Entry 2VJO (X-ray diffraction, 2.20 A resolution); this record covers chains A and B.

Chain A (and B):
Name: Formyl-coenzyme A transferase
From: Oxalobacter formigenes
Notes: EC 2.8.3.16; chain B of this document is another copy of the same molecule, construct and numbering; everything in this record applies to it too
UniProtKB: O06644 (FCTA_OXAFO); residue numbers follow UniProt; this construct covers 1-428
Amino-acid sequence (428 residues; row label = number of the first residue in the row):
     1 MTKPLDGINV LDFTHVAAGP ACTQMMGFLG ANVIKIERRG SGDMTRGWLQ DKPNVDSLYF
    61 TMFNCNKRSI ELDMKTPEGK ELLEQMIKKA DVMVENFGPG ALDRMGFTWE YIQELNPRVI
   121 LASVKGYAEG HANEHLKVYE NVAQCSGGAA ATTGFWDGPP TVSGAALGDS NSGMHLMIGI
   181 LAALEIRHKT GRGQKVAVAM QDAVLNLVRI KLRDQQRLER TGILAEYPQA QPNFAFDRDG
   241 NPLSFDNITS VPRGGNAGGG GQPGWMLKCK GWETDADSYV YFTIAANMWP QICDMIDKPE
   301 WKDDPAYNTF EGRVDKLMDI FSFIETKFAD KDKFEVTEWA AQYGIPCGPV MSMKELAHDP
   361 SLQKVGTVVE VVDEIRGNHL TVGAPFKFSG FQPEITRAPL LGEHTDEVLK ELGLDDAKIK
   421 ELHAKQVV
Not modelled in the structure: 1
Covalent attachments: coenzyme A (COA) linked to Asp169
Construct notes: engineered mutation Ala17 (Gln in O06644); conflict Ile186 (Met in O06644)
Ligand contacts:
  - coenzyme A (COA): His15, Val16, Ala17, Ala18, Glu37, Arg38, Met44, Leu72, Asp73, Met74, Lys75, Asn96, Phe97, Gly98, Ala101, Arg104, Met105, Val124, Lys125, Gly126, Lys137, Val138, Tyr139, Glu140, Met200
  - oxalate ion (OXL): Gly258, Gly259, Gly260, Gly261, Gln262

Chain A / chain B interface:
Residue-residue contacts - 283 pairs, chain A then chain B:
  Thr2(A) - Ile186(B)
  Thr2(A) - Lys189(B)
  Lys3(A) - Ile186(B)
  Lys3(A) - Lys189(B)  hydrogen bond (backbone-side chain)
  Pro4(A) - Ala182(B)
  Pro4(A) - Glu185(B)
  Pro4(A) - Ile186(B)
  Gln24(A) - Arg209(B)
  Met25(A) - Asn206(B)
  Met25(A) - Arg209(B)
  Leu29(A) - Ala182(B)  hydrophobic
  Trp48(A) - Gln262(B)
  Leu49(A) - Arg213(B)
  Leu49(A) - Arg217(B)  hydrogen bond (backbone-side chain)
  Leu49(A) - Glu226(B)
  Leu49(A) - Gly260(B)
  Leu49(A) - Gly261(B)
  Asp51(A) - Arg220(B)  salt bridge
  Asp51(A) - Thr221(B)
  Leu58(A) - Arg213(B)
  Leu58(A) - Gln216(B)
  Leu58(A) - Arg220(B)
  Tyr59(A) - Arg213(B)
  Met62(A) - Arg209(B)  hydrogen bond (backbone-side chain)
  Met62(A) - Leu212(B)  hydrophobic
  Met62(A) - Arg213(B)
  Met62(A) - Gln216(B)  hydrogen bond
  Phe63(A) - Arg209(B)
  Phe63(A) - Ile210(B)  hydrophobic
  Trp109(A) - Ser389(B)
  Ala128(A) - Val365(B)  hydrophobic
  Glu129(A) - Val365(B)
  Gly130(A) - Lys364(B)  hydrogen bond (backbone-side chain)
  Gly130(A) - Val365(B)
  His131(A) - Asp359(B)  salt bridge
  His131(A) - Ser361(B)
  His131(A) - Val365(B)
  Ala132(A) - Ser361(B)  hydrogen bond (backbone-side chain)
  Tyr139(A) - Gln262(B)  hydrogen bond
  Asn141(A) - Ala257(B)  hydrogen bond (side chain-backbone)
  Asn141(A) - Gly258(B)  hydrogen bond (side chain-backbone)
  Asn141(A) - Tyr281(B)  hydrogen bond
  Val142(A) - Tyr281(B)
  Val142(A) - Thr283(B)
  Val142(A) - Pro346(B)
  Val142(A) - Gly348(B)
  Cys145(A) - Met266(B)  hydrophobic
  Cys145(A) - Tyr281(B)  hydrophobic
  Cys145(A) - Pro349(B)
  Cys145(A) - Val350(B)
  Cys145(A) - Met351(B)  hydrogen bond (backbone-backbone)
  Ser146(A) - Pro349(B)
  Ser146(A) - Met351(B)
  Ser146(A) - Leu356(B)
  Gly147(A) - Leu356(B)
  Gly148(A) - Met351(B)
  Gly148(A) - Met353(B)
  Gly148(A) - Leu356(B)
  Ala151(A) - Asp277(B)
  Ala151(A) - Val350(B)
  Ala151(A) - Met351(B)
  Thr152(A) - Gly164(B)
  Thr152(A) - Met353(B)
  Thr153(A) - Val162(B)
  Thr153(A) - Ser163(B)
  Thr153(A) - Gly164(B)  hydrogen bond (side chain-backbone)
  Pro159(A) - Asn256(B)
  Pro159(A) - Tyr279(B)  hydrophobic
  Pro160(A) - Asn256(B)  hydrogen bond (backbone-side chain)
  Pro160(A) - Met266(B)
  Pro160(A) - Ala276(B)
  Pro160(A) - Tyr279(B)
  Pro160(A) - Val350(B)  hydrophobic
  Thr161(A) - Asn256(B)
  Val162(A) - Thr153(B)
  Val162(A) - Gly255(B)
  Val162(A) - Asn256(B)  hydrogen bond (backbone-side chain)
  Val162(A) - Met266(B)  hydrophobic
  Val162(A) - Tyr281(B)  hydrophobic
  Ser163(A) - Thr153(B)
  Ser163(A) - Ser163(B)  hydrogen bond
  Gly164(A) - Thr153(B)  hydrogen bond (backbone-side chain)
  Gly164(A) - Val208(B)
  Gly164(A) - Ile210(B)
  Gly164(A) - Lys211(B)
  Ala165(A) - Leu167(B)  hydrophobic
  Ala165(A) - Leu207(B)
  Ala165(A) - Val208(B)  hydrophobic
  Ala166(A) - Leu207(B)  hydrogen bond (backbone-backbone)
  Leu167(A) - Ala165(B)  hydrophobic
  Leu167(A) - Leu167(B)  hydrophobic
  Ser170(A) - Leu207(B)
  Asn171(A) - Leu207(B)
  Met174(A) - His175(B)
  Met174(A) - Ile178(B)
  Met174(A) - Asn206(B)
  His175(A) - Met174(B)
  His175(A) - Pro385(B)
  His175(A) - Phe386(B)
  Met177(A) - Ile178(B)  hydrophobic
  Ile178(A) - Met174(B)
  Ile178(A) - Met177(B)  hydrophobic
  Ile178(A) - Ile178(B)  hydrophobic
  Ile178(A) - Leu181(B)
  Ile178(A) - Phe386(B)  hydrophobic
  Gly179(A) - Phe388(B)
  Leu181(A) - Ile178(B)
  Leu181(A) - Leu181(B)  hydrophobic
  Ala182(A) - Pro4(B)
  Ala182(A) - Leu29(B)  hydrophobic
  Leu184(A) - Glu185(B)
  Glu185(A) - Pro4(B)
  Glu185(A) - Leu5(B)
  Glu185(A) - Ile8(B)
  Glu185(A) - Leu184(B)
  Glu185(A) - His188(B)  salt bridge
  Ile186(A) - Lys3(B)
  Ile186(A) - Pro4(B)  hydrophobic
  His188(A) - Glu185(B)  salt bridge
  His188(A) - His188(B)
  Lys189(A) - Lys3(B)  hydrogen bond (side chain-backbone)
  Lys189(A) - Pro4(B)
  Lys189(A) - Asp6(B)
  Gln194(A) - Phe388(B)
  Gln194(A) - Ser389(B)
  Gln194(A) - Gly390(B)  hydrogen bond (side chain-backbone)
  Lys195(A) - Lys387(B)
  Lys195(A) - Phe388(B)
  Lys195(A) - Ser389(B)  hydrogen bond (backbone-side chain)
  Val196(A) - Phe386(B)  hydrophobic
  Val196(A) - Lys387(B)
  Val196(A) - Phe388(B)  hydrophobic
  Ala197(A) - Pro385(B)
  Ala197(A) - Phe386(B)
  Ala197(A) - Lys387(B)  hydrogen bond (backbone-backbone)
  Val198(A) - Pro385(B)
  Val198(A) - Phe386(B)  hydrophobic
  Gln201(A) - Leu356(B)
  Gln201(A) - Leu362(B)
  Asp202(A) - Leu362(B)
  Asp202(A) - Thr367(B)  hydrogen bond
  Asp202(A) - Lys387(B)
  Leu205(A) - Leu362(B)  hydrophobic
  Leu205(A) - Val382(B)
  Asn206(A) - Met25(B)
  Asn206(A) - Met174(B)
  Asn206(A) - Val382(B)
  Leu207(A) - Ala165(B)
  Leu207(A) - Ala166(B)  hydrogen bond (backbone-backbone)
  Leu207(A) - Asn171(B)
  Val208(A) - Gly164(B)
  Val208(A) - Met353(B)  hydrophobic
  Arg209(A) - Gln24(B)
  Arg209(A) - Met25(B)
  Arg209(A) - Met62(B)  hydrogen bond (side chain-backbone)
  Arg209(A) - Phe63(B)
  Arg209(A) - Thr381(B)  hydrogen bond
  Arg209(A) - Val382(B)  hydrogen bond (side chain-backbone)
  Ile210(A) - Phe63(B)  hydrophobic
  Ile210(A) - Gly164(B)
  Lys211(A) - Gly164(B)
  Lys211(A) - Met353(B)
  Leu212(A) - Met62(B)  hydrophobic
  Leu212(A) - Met353(B)
  Leu212(A) - Ala357(B)  hydrophobic
  Leu212(A) - Thr381(B)
  Arg213(A) - Leu49(B)
  Arg213(A) - Leu58(B)
  Arg213(A) - Tyr59(B)
  Arg213(A) - Met62(B)
  Gln215(A) - Met353(B)
  Gln215(A) - Lys354(B)
  Gln216(A) - Leu58(B)
  Gln216(A) - Met62(B)
  Gln216(A) - His379(B)
  Gln216(A) - Leu380(B)  hydrogen bond (side chain-backbone)
  Arg217(A) - Leu49(B)
  Glu219(A) - His358(B)  salt bridge
  Arg220(A) - Asp51(B)  salt bridge
  Arg220(A) - Asn378(B)  hydrogen bond (side chain-backbone)
  Arg220(A) - His379(B)
  Thr221(A) - Asp51(B)
  Glu226(A) - Leu49(B)
  Arg238(A) - Tyr279(B)
  Thr249(A) - Lys354(B)  hydrogen bond
  Ser250(A) - Ser352(B)
  Ser250(A) - Met353(B)  hydrogen bond (side chain-backbone)
  Ser250(A) - Lys354(B)  hydrogen bond (side chain-backbone)
  Val251(A) - Met353(B)  hydrophobic
  Arg253(A) - Ala276(B)  hydrogen bond (side chain-backbone)
  Arg253(A) - Asp277(B)  salt bridge
  Gly255(A) - Val162(B)
  Asn256(A) - Pro159(B)
  Asn256(A) - Pro160(B)  hydrogen bond (side chain-backbone)
  Asn256(A) - Thr161(B)
  Asn256(A) - Val162(B)  hydrogen bond (side chain-backbone)
  Ala257(A) - Asn141(B)  hydrogen bond (backbone-side chain)
  Gly258(A) - Asn141(B)  hydrogen bond (backbone-side chain)
  Gly260(A) - Leu49(B)
  Gln262(A) - Trp48(B)
  Gln262(A) - Tyr139(B)  hydrogen bond
  Met266(A) - Cys145(B)  hydrophobic
  Met266(A) - Pro160(B)
  Met266(A) - Val162(B)  hydrophobic
  Trp272(A) - Arg238(B)
  Glu273(A) - Arg238(B)
  Ala276(A) - Pro160(B)
  Ala276(A) - Arg253(B)  hydrogen bond (backbone-side chain)
  Asp277(A) - Ala151(B)
  Asp277(A) - Arg253(B)  salt bridge
  Tyr279(A) - Pro160(B)
  Tyr281(A) - Asn141(B)  hydrogen bond
  Tyr281(A) - Cys145(B)  hydrophobic
  Pro346(A) - Tyr139(B)  hydrophobic
  Pro349(A) - Cys145(B)
  Pro349(A) - Ser146(B)
  Val350(A) - Cys145(B)
  Val350(A) - Ala151(B)  hydrophobic
  Val350(A) - Pro160(B)  hydrophobic
  Met351(A) - Cys145(B)  hydrogen bond (backbone-backbone)
  Met351(A) - Ser146(B)
  Met351(A) - Gly148(B)
  Met351(A) - Ala151(B)
  Ser352(A) - Ser250(B)  hydrogen bond
  Met353(A) - Gly148(B)
  Met353(A) - Thr152(B)
  Met353(A) - Lys211(B)
  Met353(A) - Leu212(B)
  Met353(A) - Gln215(B)
  Met353(A) - Ser250(B)  hydrogen bond (backbone-side chain)
  Met353(A) - Val251(B)  hydrophobic
  Lys354(A) - Gln215(B)
  Lys354(A) - Thr249(B)  hydrogen bond
  Lys354(A) - Ser250(B)  hydrogen bond (backbone-side chain)
  Leu356(A) - Ser146(B)
  Leu356(A) - Gly147(B)
  Leu356(A) - Gly148(B)
  Leu356(A) - Gln201(B)
  Ala357(A) - Leu212(B)  hydrophobic
  Ala357(A) - Gln215(B)
  His358(A) - Glu219(B)  salt bridge
  Asp359(A) - His131(B)  salt bridge
  Ser361(A) - His131(B)
  Ser361(A) - Ala132(B)  hydrogen bond (side chain-backbone)
  Leu362(A) - Gln201(B)
  Leu362(A) - Asp202(B)
  Leu362(A) - Leu205(B)  hydrophobic
  Lys364(A) - Gly130(B)
  Val365(A) - Ala128(B)  hydrophobic
  Val365(A) - Glu129(B)
  Val365(A) - His131(B)
  Thr367(A) - Asp202(B)  hydrogen bond
  Asn378(A) - Arg220(B)  hydrogen bond (backbone-side chain)
  His379(A) - Gln216(B)
  His379(A) - Arg220(B)
  Leu380(A) - Gln216(B)  hydrogen bond (backbone-side chain)
  Thr381(A) - Arg209(B)  hydrogen bond
  Thr381(A) - Leu212(B)
  Val382(A) - Leu205(B)
  Val382(A) - Asn206(B)
  Val382(A) - Arg209(B)  hydrogen bond (backbone-side chain)
  Val382(A) - Leu212(B)  hydrophobic
  Pro385(A) - His175(B)
  Pro385(A) - Ala197(B)
  Pro385(A) - Val198(B)
  Pro385(A) - Asp202(B)
  Pro385(A) - Asn206(B)
  Phe386(A) - His175(B)
  Phe386(A) - Ile178(B)  hydrophobic
  Phe386(A) - Ala197(B)
  Phe386(A) - Val198(B)  hydrophobic
  Lys387(A) - Lys195(B)
  Lys387(A) - Val196(B)
  Lys387(A) - Ala197(B)  hydrogen bond (backbone-backbone)
  Lys387(A) - Asp202(B)
  Phe388(A) - Gly179(B)
  Phe388(A) - Gln194(B)
  Phe388(A) - Lys195(B)
  Phe388(A) - Val196(B)  hydrophobic
  Ser389(A) - Trp109(B)
  Ser389(A) - Gln194(B)
  Ser389(A) - Lys195(B)  hydrogen bond (backbone-backbone)
  Gly390(A) - Gln194(B)  hydrogen bond (backbone-side chain)
Interface residues without a listed pair, chain A (140 interface residues in all): Leu5, Asp6, Ile8, Lys137, Ala150, Gly154, Phe155, Thr190, Ala199, Ala203, Asp214, Gly261, Thr283, Ala285, Phe310, Ala341, Cys347, Gly348, Gly383, Phe391
Interface residues without a listed pair, chain B (141 interface residues in all): Thr2, Leu136, Lys137, Val142, Ala149, Ala150, Gly154, Phe155, Ser170, Ala183, Thr190, Ala199, Ala203, Gly259, Trp272, Ala285, Met288, Cys347, Gly383, Phe391

Summary:
140 residues of chain A and 141 residues of chain B are in contact, with 53 hydrogen bonds and 10 salt
bridges. Polar pairs include Asp51(A)-Arg220(B), His131(A)-Asp359(B) and Glu185(A)-His188(B). Chain A binds
oxalate ion. Coenzyme A is covalently linked to Asp169(A).
Chain A and chain B are both Formyl-coenzyme A transferase (Oxalobacter formigenes); the structure, Formyl-CoA
transferase mutant variant Q17A with aspartyl-CoA thioester intermediates and oxalate, was determined by X-ray
diffraction, deposited together with 2VJK, 2VJL, 2VJM and 2VJN.
